8IKL - chains R and A of the 4 polymer chains in the assembly; structure by electron microscopy, 2.33 A resolution.

[Chain R]
Molecule: Adhesion G protein-coupled receptor E5
Organism: Homo sapiens
UniProtKB: P48960 (AGRE5_HUMAN), isoform P48960-2; residues 531-808 here correspond to UniProt positions 438-715 (UniProt number = residue number - 93)
Sequence (278 residues; row label = number of the first residue in the row):
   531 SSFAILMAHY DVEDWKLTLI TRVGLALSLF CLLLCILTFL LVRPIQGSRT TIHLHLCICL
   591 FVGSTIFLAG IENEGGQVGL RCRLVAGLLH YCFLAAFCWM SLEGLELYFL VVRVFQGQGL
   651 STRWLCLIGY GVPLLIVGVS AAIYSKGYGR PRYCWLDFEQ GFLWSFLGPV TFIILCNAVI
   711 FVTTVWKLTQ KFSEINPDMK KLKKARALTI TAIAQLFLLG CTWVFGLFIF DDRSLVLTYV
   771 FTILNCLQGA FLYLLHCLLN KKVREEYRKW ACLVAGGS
Unresolved in the structure: 802-808
Disulfide bonds: C612-C684

[Chain A]
Molecule: Guanine nucleotide-binding protein G(13) subunit alpha isoforms short
Organism: Homo sapiens
Sequence (229 residues; each row starts with the number of its first residue):
     2 GCTLSAEDKA AVERSKMIDK CLSREKTYVK RLVKILLLGA DNSGKSTFLK QMRIIHGGSG
    62 GSGGTKGIHE YDFEIKNVPF KMVDVGGQRS ERKRWFECFD SVTSILFLVD SSDFNRLTES
   122 LNDFETIVNN RVFSNVSIIL FLNKTDLLEE KVQIVSIKDY FLEFEGDPHC LRDVQKFLVE
   182 CFRNKRRDQQ QKPLYHHFTT AINTENARLI FRDVKDTILH DNLKQLMLQ
Unresolved in the structure: 2-5, 56-67

[Interface between chain R and chain A]
Residue-residue contacts (42; chain R residue first):
  R579(R) - L227(A)
  L637(R) - L227(A)  hydrophobic
  L640(R) - L220(A)
  L640(R) - N223(A)  hydrogen bond (backbone-side chain)
  L640(R) - L227(A)  hydrophobic
  V641(R) - L220(A)
  V641(R) - L224(A)  hydrophobic
  V642(R) - K216(A)
  V644(R) - K216(A)
  V644(R) - I219(A)  hydrophobic
  V644(R) - L220(A)
  V644(R) - N223(A)  hydrogen bond (backbone-side chain)
  F645(R) - V79(A)  hydrophobic
  F645(R) - F212(A)  hydrophobic
  F645(R) - V215(A)  hydrophobic
  F645(R) - K216(A)
  F645(R) - I219(A)  hydrophobic
  Q646(R) - K31(A)
  Q646(R) - R32(A)
  Q646(R) - I219(A)
  G647(R) - K31(A)
  Q648(R) - R32(A)
  T714(R) - L227(A)
  K717(R) - L224(A)
  L718(R) - M228(A)  hydrophobic
  K721(R) - D217(A)  salt bridge
  K721(R) - L220(A)
  K721(R) - H221(A)
  K721(R) - L224(A)
  F722(R) - M228(A)  hydrophobic
  E724(R) - H221(A)
  I725(R) - H221(A)
  I725(R) - L224(A)  hydrophobic
  I725(R) - K225(A)
  I725(R) - M228(A)  hydrophobic
  I740(R) - L229(A)  hydrophobic
  T741(R) - L227(A)
  T741(R) - L229(A)
  A744(R) - L229(A)  hydrophobic
  Q745(R) - L227(A)
  L785(R) - L229(A)
  L789(R) - L229(A)
Other interface residues (no listed pair), chain R (24 interface residues in all): N726
Other interface residues (no listed pair), chain A (22 interface residues in all): V34, N78, F81, Q192, P194, Q226

[Summary]
The interface between chain R and chain A involves 24 residues on one side and 22 on the other, with 2
hydrogen bonds and 1 salt bridge. Polar pairs include K721(R)-D217(A), L640(R)-N223(A) and V644(R)-N223(A).
Chain R is Adhesion G protein-coupled receptor E5 and chain A is Guanine nucleotide-binding protein G(13)
subunit alpha isoforms short, both from Homo sapiens; the structure, Cryo-EM structure of the CD97-G13
complex, was determined by electron microscopy.
